PDB entry 8CBV | X-ray diffraction, 1.82 A resolution | chains B and C of the 4 polymer chains in the assembly

Chain B:
Molecule: Integrase
Source organism: Human immunodeficiency virus 1
Notes: EC 2.7.7.-, 3.1.-.-
Reference sequence: P12497 (POL_HV1N5); the construct has insertions or renumbered stretches relative to UniProt, so the offset changes along the chain: -19 to 49 = UniProt 1367-1435; 50-212 = UniProt 1197-1359
Chain sequence (233 residues; numbered -20 to 212; the number before each row is that of its first residue; numbers below 1 keep their minus sign (Ser-20 is residue -20)):
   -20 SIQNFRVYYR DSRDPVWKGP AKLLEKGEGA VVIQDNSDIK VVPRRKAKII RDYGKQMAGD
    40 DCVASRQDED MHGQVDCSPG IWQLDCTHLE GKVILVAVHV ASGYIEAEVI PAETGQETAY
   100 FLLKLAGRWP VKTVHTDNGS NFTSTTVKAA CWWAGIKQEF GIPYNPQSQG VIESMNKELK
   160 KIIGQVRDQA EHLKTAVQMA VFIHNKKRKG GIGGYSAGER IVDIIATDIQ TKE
Disordered / not traced: -20 to 54, 140-146, 190-192, 209-212
Construct notes: expression tag (-20); engineered mutation Glu4 (Trp1390 in P12497), Lys185 (Phe1332 in P12497)
Ion coordination: Mg2+: Asp64, Asp116
Ligand contacts:
  - U5S ((2S)-2-[3-cyclopropyl-2-(8-fluoranyl-5-methyl-3,4-dihydro-2H-chromen-6-yl)-6-methyl-phenyl]-2-cyclopropyloxy-ethanoic acid), molecule 1: Gln95, Ala98, Tyr99, Leu102, Thr124, Thr125, Ala128, Ala129, Trp132
  - U5S, molecule 2: Gln168, Ala169, Glu170, His171, Thr174, Met178
UniProt features mapped onto this chain:
  - DNA-binding region: Phe-16 to Asp31 (Integrase-type)
  - binding site (Mg(2+)): Asp64, Asp116, Glu152
Reported in the primary citation:
  - binding site for U5S: Leu102, Thr124, Thr125, Ala128, Ala129, Trp132, Gln168, Ala169, Glu170, His171, Met178
  - mutagenesis - T174I: decreased growth

Chain C:
Molecule: Integrase
Source organism: Human immunodeficiency virus 1
Notes: EC 2.7.7.-, 3.1.-.-
Reference sequence: P12497 (POL_HV1N5); the construct has insertions or renumbered stretches relative to UniProt, so the offset changes along the chain: 220-288 = UniProt 1367-1435; 289-451 = UniProt 1197-1359
Chain sequence (233 residues; each row starts with the number of its first residue):
   219 SIQNFRVYYR DSRDPVWKGP AKLLEKGEGA VVIQDNSDIK VVPRRKAKII RDYGKQMAGD
   279 DCVASRQDED MHGQVDCSPG IWQLDCTHLE GKVILVAVHV ASGYIEAEVI PAETGQETAY
   339 FLLKLAGRWP VKTVHTDNGS NFTSTTVKAA CWWAGIKQEF GIPYNPQSQG VIESMNKELK
   399 KIIGQVRDQA EHLKTAVQMA VFIHNKKRKG GIGGYSAGER IVDIIATDIQ TKE
Disordered / not traced: 219-220, 230-231, 274-451
Construct notes: expression tag (219); engineered mutation Glu243 (Trp1390 in P12497), Lys424 (Phe1332 in P12497)
Ligand contacts: U5S ((2S)-2-[3-cyclopropyl-2-(8-fluoranyl-5-methyl-3,4-dihydro-2H-chromen-6-yl)-6-methyl-phenyl]-2-cyclopropyloxy-ethanoic acid): Tyr226, Trp235, Lys266, Ile268
UniProt features mapped onto this chain:
  - DNA-binding region: Phe223 to Asp270 (Integrase-type)
  - binding site (Mg(2+)): Asp303, Asp355, Glu391
Reported in the primary citation:
  - binding site for U5S: Tyr226, Trp235, Lys266, Ile268

How chain B and chain C interact:
Residue-residue contacts - 19 pairs, chain B then chain C:
  Thr124(B) with Tyr226(C); Trp235(C), hydrogen bond (side chain-backbone); Lys236(C)
  Lys127(B) with Tyr226(C)
  Ala128(B) with Tyr226(C); Ile268(C), hydrophobic
  Trp131(B) with Asn222(C); Arg224(C); Tyr226(C); Ile268(C), hydrogen bond (side chain-backbone); Arg269(C); Asp270(C)
  Trp132(B) with Ile268(C); Arg269(C); Asp270(C); Tyr271(C), hydrogen bond (backbone-backbone); Gly272(C), hydrogen bond (backbone-backbone)
  Ala133(B) with Gly272(C)
  Gly134(B) with Lys273(C)
Also at the interface, not in a pair above, chain C (14 interface residues in all): Phe223, Gly237, Pro238

Summary:
Chain B and chain C form an interface of 7 and 14 residues respectively; the contacts include 4 hydrogen
bonds. Polar contacts include Thr124(B)-Trp235(C), Trp131(B)-Ile268(C) and Trp132(B)-Tyr271(C). The paper
reports a binding site for U5S at Leu102(B), Thr124(B) and Tyr226(C) among others; T174I of chain B reduces
growth.
Both chains are Integrase (Human immunodeficiency virus 1). Entry 8CBV (HIV-1 Integrase Catalytic Core Domain
and C-Terminal Domain in Complex with Allosteric Integrase Inhibitor MUT916) was determined by X-ray
diffraction, deposited together with 8BV2, 8CBR, 8CBS, 8CBT and 8CBU.
